PDB entry 8X9B | electron microscopy, 3.82 A resolution | chains I and P of the 16 polymer chains in the assembly

# Chain I
Name: Genome polyprotein
From: Coxsackievirus A16
Reference sequence: A0A2S1BJ89 (A0A2S1BJ89_9ENTO); residues 1-254 here correspond to UniProt positions 70-323 (UniProt number = residue number + 69)
Amino-acid sequence (254 residues; numbered 1 to 254; the number before each row is that of its first residue):
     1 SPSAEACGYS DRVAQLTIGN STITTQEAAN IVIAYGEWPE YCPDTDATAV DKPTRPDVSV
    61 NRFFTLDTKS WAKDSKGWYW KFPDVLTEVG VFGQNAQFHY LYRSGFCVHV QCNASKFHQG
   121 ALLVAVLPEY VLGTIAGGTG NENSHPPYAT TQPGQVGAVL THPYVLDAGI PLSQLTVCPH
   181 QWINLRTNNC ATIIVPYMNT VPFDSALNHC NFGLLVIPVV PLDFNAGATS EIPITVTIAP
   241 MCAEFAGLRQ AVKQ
Unresolved in the structure: 1-12, 43-57, 247-254

# Chain P
Name: The light chain of Fab h1A6.2
From: Mus musculus
Notes: antibody fragment or engineered binder
Amino-acid sequence (112 residues; numbered 1 to 112; the number before each row is that of its first residue):
     1 AVVMTQTPLS LPVTLGQPAS ISCKSSQSLL YSDGKTYVNW FQQRPGQSPK RLIYLVSRLD
    61 SGVPDRFSGS GSGTDFTLKI SRVEAEDLGV YYCWQGTHLP YTFGQGTKLE IK
Cystine bridges: Cys-23/Cys-93

# Interface between chain I and chain P
Pairs across the interface (17; chain I residue first):
  Glu-142(I) / Arg-51(P)  hydrogen bond (backbone-side chain)
  Glu-142(I) / Tyr-54(P)
  Asn-143(I) / Lys-35(P)
  Asn-143(I) / Tyr-37(P)
  Asn-143(I) / Arg-51(P)  hydrogen bond (backbone-side chain)
  Asn-143(I) / Tyr-54(P)  hydrogen bond
  Ser-144(I) / Asn-39(P)
  Ser-144(I) / Arg-51(P)  hydrogen bond
  Ser-144(I) / Trp-94(P)
  His-145(I) / Tyr-37(P)
  His-145(I) / Trp-94(P)
  His-145(I) / Tyr-101(P)
  Pro-146(I) / Tyr-37(P)
  Pro-146(I) / Gly-96(P)
  Pro-146(I) / Tyr-101(P)
  Pro-147(I) / Tyr-37(P)
  Tyr-148(I) / Tyr-101(P)  hydrogen bond
Interface residues without a listed pair, chain I (8 interface residues in all): Ile-135
Interface residues without a listed pair, chain P (12 interface residues in all): Tyr-31, Asp-33, Leu-55, Leu-99

# Summary
Chain I and chain P form an interface of 8 and 12 residues respectively; the contacts include 5 hydrogen
bonds. Polar contacts include Glu-142(I)/Arg-51(P), Asn-143(I)/Arg-51(P) and Asn-143(I)/Tyr-54(P).
Chain I is Genome polyprotein (Coxsackievirus A16) and chain P is the light chain of Fab h1A6.2 (Mus
musculus); the structure, Cryo-EM structure of coxsackievirus A16 empty particle in complex with Fab h1A6.2
(local refinement), was determined by electron microscopy together with 8X95, 8X96, 8X97, 8X98, 8X99, 8X9A,
8YTB and 8YTJ from the same study.
